6C4H - chains x and v of the 7 polymer chains in the assembly; structure by electron microscopy, 3.10 A resolution.

Chain x:
Molecule: P-site tRNA fMet
Source organism: Escherichia coli
Sequence (77 nucleotides; numbered 0 to 76; the number before each row is that of its first residue; numbering starts at 0):
     0 CGCGGGGUGGAGCAGCCUGGUAGCUCGUCGGGCUCAUAACCCGAAGAUCG
    50 UCGGUUCAAAUCCGGCCCCCGCAACCA
Disordered / not traced: 4-68

Chain v:
Protein: Peptide chain release factor RF2
Source organism: Escherichia coli
Reference sequence: P07012 (RF2_ECOLI); numbering as in UniProt (aligned over 1-365)
Sequence (384 residues; numbered -18 to 365; the number before each row is that of its first residue; numbers below 1 keep their minus sign (Ala-18 is residue -18)):
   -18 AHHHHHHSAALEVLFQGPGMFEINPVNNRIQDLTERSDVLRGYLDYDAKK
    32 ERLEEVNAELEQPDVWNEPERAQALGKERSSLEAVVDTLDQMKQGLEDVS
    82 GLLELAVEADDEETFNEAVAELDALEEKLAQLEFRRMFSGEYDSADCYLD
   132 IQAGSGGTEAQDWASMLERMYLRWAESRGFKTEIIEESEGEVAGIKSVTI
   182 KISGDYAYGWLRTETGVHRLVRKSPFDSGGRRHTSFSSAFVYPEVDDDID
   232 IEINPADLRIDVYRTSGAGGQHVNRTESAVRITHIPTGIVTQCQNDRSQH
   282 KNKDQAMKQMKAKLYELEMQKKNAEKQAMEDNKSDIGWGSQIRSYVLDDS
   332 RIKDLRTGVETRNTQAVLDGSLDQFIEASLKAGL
Disordered / not traced: -18 to 233, 297-365
Differences from the reference sequence: expression tag (-18 to 0)
Modified residues: Gln252 (N5-methylglutamine; MEQ)
UniProt features mapped onto this chain:
  - motif: Gly250 to Gln252 (GGQ motif)
  - modified residue: Gln252 (N5-methylglutamine)
  - natural variant: Thr246 (T246A: In strain: BL21 and MRE-600)
  - mutagenesis: Arg200 (R200C: About 50% ribosome rescue activity with ArfA, initial rate), Ser205 (S205C: About 50% ribosome rescue activity with ArfA, initial rate; S205P: No longer forms a detectable complex with TnaC-stalled 70S ribosomes), Pro206 (P206T: No effect on ArfA rescue of stalled ribosomes), Phe221 to Tyr223 (About 5% ribosome rescue activity with ArfA, initial rate), Gln252 (Q252A: No change in complex formation with TnaC-stalled 70S ribosomes; Q252E: Loss of methylation. No longer allows ArfA to rescue stalled ribosomes), Gln322 to Ile323 (About 20% ribosome rescue activity with ArfA, initial rate)
Reported in the primary citation:
  - post-translational modification sites: Gln252
  - catalytic residues: Gln252 (proposed by the authors, not directly observed)
  - conformationally variable residues: Gly250, Gly251

Chain x / chain v interface:
Pairs across the interface (5; chain x residue first):
  C0(x) with Lys282(v), hydrogen bond to the base
  C74(x) with Arg278(v), salt bridge to the phosphate
  C75(x) with Arg278(v), salt bridge to the phosphate
  A76(x) with Gly250(v), phosphate contact; Gly251(v), sugar contact
Interface residues without a listed pair, chain v (5 interface residues in all): His253
The authors on this interface:
  - residue pairs: Gln252(v)-A76(x) (water-mediated contact)

In short:
The interface between chain x and chain v involves 4 residues on one side and 5 on the other; the contacts
include 1 hydrogen bond and 2 salt bridges. Polar contacts include C0(x)-Lys282(v), C74(x)-Arg278(v) and
C75(x)-Arg278(v). The authors report a water-mediated contact between Gln252(v) and A76(x). The paper reports
the catalytic residue Gln252(v); a modification site at Gln252(v).
Here chain x is P-site tRNA fMet and chain v is Peptide chain release factor RF2, both from Escherichia coli.
Entry 6C4H (Conformation of methylated GGQ in the peptidyl transferase center during translation termination
(PTC region)) was determined by electron microscopy.
